PDB entry 5D0J | X-ray diffraction, 2.60 A resolution | chains A and L of the 3 polymer chains in the assembly

[Chain A]
Name: Growth factor receptor-bound protein 7
Organism: Homo sapiens
UniProtKB: Q14451 (GRB7_HUMAN), isoform Q14451-3; residues 415-532 here correspond to UniProt positions 438-555 (UniProt number = residue number + 23)
Amino-acid sequence (120 residues; row label = number of the first residue in the row):
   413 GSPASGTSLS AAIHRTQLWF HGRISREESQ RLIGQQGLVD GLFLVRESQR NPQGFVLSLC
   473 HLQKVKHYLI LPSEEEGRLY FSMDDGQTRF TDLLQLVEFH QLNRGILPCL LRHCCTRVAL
Not modelled in the structure: 413-425, 532
Differences from the reference sequence: expression tag (413-414)

[Chain L]
Name: G7-TEdFP peptide
Amino-acid sequence (9 residues; numbered 1 to 9; the number before each row is that of its first residue):
     1 SFEGYDNSC
Not modelled in the structure: 1-2
Reported in the primary citation:
  - binding site for phosphate ion: Y5

[Interface between chain A and chain L]
Pairs across the interface (16):
  R438(A) with G4(L), hydrogen bond (side chain-backbone); Y5(L)
  S460(A) with Y5(L), hydrogen bond
  R462(A) with Y5(L)
  N463(A) with Y5(L)
  V468(A) with Y5(L), hydrophobic
  H479(A) with Y5(L); D6(L), hydrogen bond (backbone-backbone); N7(L)
  Y480(A) with D6(L); N7(L)
  L481(A) with Y5(L), hydrophobic; N7(L), hydrogen bond (backbone-side chain); C9(L), hydrophobic
  M495(A) with N7(L), hydrogen bond (backbone-side chain)
  I518(A) with N7(L)
Other interface residues (no listed pair), chain A (11 interface residues in all): K478
From the paper, about this interface:
  - residue pairs: S460(A)-Y5(L) (hydrogen bond), N463(A)-Y5(L) (hydrogen bond)

[In short]
11 residues of chain A and 5 residues of chain L are in contact, with 5 hydrogen bonds. Polar pairs include
R438(A)-G4(L), S460(A)-Y5(L) and L481(A)-N7(L). The authors report hydrogen bonds between S460(A) and Y5(L)
and N463(A) and Y5(L). The paper reports a binding site for phosphate ion at Y5(L).
Chain A is Growth factor receptor-bound protein 7 (Homo sapiens) and chain L is G7-TEdFP peptide; the
structure, Grb7 SH2 with inhibitor peptide, was determined by X-ray diffraction together with 5EEL and 5EEQ
from the same study.
